8G8C - chains L and C of the 3 polymer chains in the assembly; structure by X-ray diffraction, 2.08 A resolution.

== Chain L ==
Name: DH1322.1 light chain
Organism: Homo sapiens
Chain sequence (217 residues; numbered 1 to 214 plus 3 insertion-coded residues; the number before each row is that of its first residue; a row labelled like 95A-95B holds insertion residues (95A, then the next letters in order)):
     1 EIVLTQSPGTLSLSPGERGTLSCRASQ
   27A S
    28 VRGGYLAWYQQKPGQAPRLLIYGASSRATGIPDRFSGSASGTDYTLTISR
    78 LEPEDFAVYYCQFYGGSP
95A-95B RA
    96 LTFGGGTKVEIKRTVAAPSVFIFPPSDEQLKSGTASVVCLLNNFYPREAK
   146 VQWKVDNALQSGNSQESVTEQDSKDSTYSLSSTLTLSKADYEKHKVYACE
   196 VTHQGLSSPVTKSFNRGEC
Unresolved in the structure: 214
Disulfide bonds: Cys-23/Cys-88, Cys-134/Cys-194

== Chain C ==
Name: Env polyprotein
UniProtKB: A4UIY1 (A4UIY1_9HIV1); residues 651-671 here correspond to UniProt positions 8-28 (UniProt number = residue number - 643)
Chain sequence (23 residues; each row starts with the number of its first residue):
   650 KNQQEKNEQELLELDKWASLWNK
Unresolved in the structure: 650-654, 671-672
Construct notes: expression tag (650, 672)

== Interface between chain L and chain C ==
Pairs across the interface - 8 pairs, chain L then chain C:
  Tyr-32(L) with Asp-664(C), hydrogen bond
  Tyr-91(L) with Asp-664(C)
  Gly-93(L) with Ser-668(C)
  Ser-94(L) with Ser-668(C), hydrogen bond (backbone-side chain); Leu-669(C), hydrogen bond (backbone-backbone)
  Arg-95A(L) with Asp-664(C), salt bridge; Lys-665(C); Ser-668(C)
Interface residues without a listed pair, chain L (6 interface residues in all): Pro-95
Interface residues without a listed pair, chain C (5 interface residues in all): Leu-661

== Overview ==
Chain L and chain C form an interface of 6 and 5 residues respectively, with 3 hydrogen bonds and 1 salt
bridge. Polar contacts include Arg-95A(L)/Asp-664(C), Tyr-32(L)/Asp-664(C) and Ser-94(L)/Ser-668(C).
Chain L is DH1322.1 light chain (Homo sapiens) and chain C is Env polyprotein; the structure, Crystal
structure of DH1322.1 Fab in complex with HIV proximal MPER peptide, was determined by X-ray diffraction
together with 8G8A from the same study.
